PDB entry 4DT7 | X-ray diffraction, 1.90 A resolution | chains A and B of the 3 polymer chains in the assembly

# Chain A
Protein: Thrombin light chain
From: Homo sapiens
Notes: EC 3.4.21.5
UniProt: P00734 (THRB_HUMAN); residues 1-14 here correspond to UniProt positions 336-349 (UniProt number = residue number + 335)
Sequence (32 residues; each row starts with the number of its first residue; a row labelled like 14A-14M holds insertion residues (14A, then the next letters in order)):
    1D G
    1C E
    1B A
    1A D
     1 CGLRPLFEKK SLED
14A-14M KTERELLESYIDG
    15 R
Curated features (UniProtKB/Swiss-Prot):
  - site: Arg15 (Cleavage)

# Chain B
Protein: Thrombin heavy chain
From: Homo sapiens
Notes: EC 3.4.21.5
UniProt: P00734 (THRB_HUMAN); the construct lacks a stretch of the UniProt sequence and is renumbered around it, so the offset changes along the chain: 16-36 = UniProt 364-384; 37-60 = UniProt 386-409; 61-77 = UniProt 419-435; 78-97 = UniProt 437-456; 7 more segments
Sequence (259 residues; each row starts with the number of its first residue; note: 1 number in that range is skipped by the numbering (no residue carries it; nothing is unmodelled there); a row labelled like 60A-60I holds insertion residues (60A, then the next letters in order)):
    16 IVEGSDAEIG MSPWQVMLFR K
   36A S
    37 PQELLCGASL ISDRWVLTAA HCLL
60A-60I YPPWDKNFT
    61 ENDLLVRIGK HSRTRYE
   77A R
    78 NIEKISMLEK IYIHPRYNWR
   97A E
    98 NLDRDIALMK LKKPVAFSDY IHPVCLPDRE TA
129A-129C ASL
   130 LQAGYKGRVT GWGNLKETWT
149A-149E ANVGK
   150 GQPSVLQVVN LPIVERPVCK DSTRIRITDN MFCAG
  184A Y
   185 KP
186A-186D DEGK
   187 RGDACEGDAG GPFVMKSP
204A-204B FN
   205 NRWYQMGIVS WGE
   219 GCD
  221A R
   222 DGKYGFYTHV FRLKKWIQKV IDQFGE
Unresolved in the structure: 149, 149A-149E, 247
Sequence notes: engineered mutation Ala195 (Ser568 in P00734)
Disulfides: Cys42-Cys58, Cys168-Cys182, Cys191-Cys220
Curated features (UniProtKB/Swiss-Prot):
  - region: Ala183 to Val200 (High affinity receptor-binding region which is also known as the TP508 peptide)
  - active site (Charge relay system): His57, Asp102
  - glycosylation: Asn60G (N-linked (GlcNAc...) (complex) asparagine)

# Chain A / chain B interface
Disulfides between the chains: Cys1(A)-Cys122(B)
Residue-residue contacts - 64 pairs, chain A then chain B:
  Cys1(A) with Pro120(B); Val121(B); Cys122(B), disulfide; Arg206(B), hydrogen bond (backbone-side chain)
  Asp1A(A) with Phe114(B); His119(B); Arg206(B)
  Ala1B(A) with Arg206(B), hydrogen bond (backbone-side chain)
  Gly1D(A) with Phe114(B); Pro120(B)
  Gly2(A) with Trp29(B); Pro120(B), hydrogen bond (backbone-backbone); Val121(B); Cys122(B); Arg206(B); Trp207(B), hydrogen bond (backbone-backbone)
  Leu3(A) with His119(B); Arg206(B)
  Arg4(A) with Gly25(B); Met26(B), hydrogen bond (side chain-backbone); Pro28(B); Trp29(B); Arg137(B); Trp207(B)
  Pro5(A) with Ser115(B); Asp116(B); His119(B)
  Leu6(A) with Ile24(B); Asp116(B); Tyr117(B), hydrophobic
  Phe7(A) with Glu23(B); Ile24(B); Gly25(B); Met26(B), hydrophobic
  Glu8(A) with Lys202(B), salt bridge; Asn205(B); Trp207(B), hydrogen bond
  Asp14(A) with Glu23(B); Met26(B); Arg137(B), salt bridge; Trp207(B)
  Lys14A(A) with Ser20(B); Asp21(B), hydrogen bond (side chain-backbone); Glu23(B), hydrogen bond (backbone-side chain); Met26(B); Val157(B)
  Thr14B(A) with Arg137(B), hydrogen bond; Asn159(B), hydrogen bond
  Glu14C(A) with Arg137(B); Lys202(B), salt bridge
  Glu14E(A) with Lys135(B), salt bridge; Asn159(B), hydrogen bond; Tyr184A(B), hydrogen bond
  Leu14F(A) with Lys135(B); Gly136(B); Asn159(B); Trp207(B), hydrophobic
  Ser14I(A) with Gly133(B); Tyr134(B); Lys135(B), hydrogen bond (side chain-backbone)
  Tyr14J(A) with Tyr134(B), hydrogen bond (backbone-side chain); Lys135(B), hydrogen bond (side chain-backbone); Met201(B); Lys202(B)
Interface residues without a listed pair, chain A (21 interface residues in all): Lys9, Leu14G
Interface residues without a listed pair, chain B (33 interface residues in all): Ser48, Asp49, Leu129C, Pro204

# In short
21 residues of chain A face 33 of chain B across their interface, with 1 disulfide bond, 15 hydrogen bonds and
4 salt bridges. Polar contacts include Glu8(A)-Lys202(B), Glu14E(A)-Lys135(B) and Asp14(A)-Arg137(B). From
UniProt: active-site residues His57(B) and Asp102(B) on chain B.
Here chain A is Thrombin light chain and chain B is Thrombin heavy chain, both from Homo sapiens. Entry 4DT7
(Crystal structure of thrombin bound to the activation domain QEDQVDPRLIDGKMTRRGDS of protein C) was
determined by X-ray diffraction.
